1C1U - chains L and H of the 3 polymer chains in the assembly; structure by X-ray diffraction, 1.75 A resolution.

== Chain L ==
Protein: Alpha thrombin
Organism: Homo sapiens
Notes: EC 3.4.21.5; fragment: light chain
Reference sequence: P00734 (THRB_HUMAN); residues 1-14 here correspond to UniProt positions 336-349 (UniProt number = residue number + 335)
Chain sequence (36 residues; each row starts with the number of its first residue; a row labelled like 14A-14M holds insertion residues (14A, then the next letters in order)):
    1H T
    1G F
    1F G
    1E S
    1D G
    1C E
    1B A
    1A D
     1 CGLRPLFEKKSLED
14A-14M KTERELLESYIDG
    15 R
Swiss-Prot annotation at these positions:
  - site: Arg15 (Cleavage)

== Chain H ==
Protein: Alpha thrombin
Organism: Homo sapiens
Notes: EC 3.4.21.5; fragment: heavy chain
Reference sequence: P00734 (THRB_HUMAN); aligned to UniProt positions 364-616 over residues 16-247 (the alignment contains insertions or deletions, so no single offset holds)
Chain sequence (259 residues; each row starts with the number of its first residue; note: 2 numbers in that range are skipped by the numbering (no residue carries them; nothing is unmodelled there); a row labelled like 60A-60I holds insertion residues (60A, then the next letters in order)):
    16 IVEGSDAEIGMSPWQVMLFRK
   36A S
    37 PQELLCGASLISDRWVLTAAHCLL
60A-60I YPPWDKNFT
    61 ENDLLVRIGKHSRTRYE
   77A R
    78 NIEKISMLEKIYIHPRYNWR
   97A E
    98 NLDRDIALMKLKKPVAFSDYIHPVCLPDRETA
129A-129C ASL
   130 LQAGYKGRVTGWGNLKETWTANVGKGQPSVLQVVNLPIVERPVCKDSTRI
   180 RITDNMFCAG
  190A Y
   191 KP
192A-192D DEGK
   193 RGDACEGDSGGPFVMKSP
210A-210B FN
   211 NRWYQMGIVSWGE
   225 GCD
  227A R
   228 DGKYGFYTHVFRLKKWIQKVIDQFGE
Disordered / not traced: 148-154
Disulfide bonds: Cys42-Cys58, Cys173-Cys187, Cys197-Cys226
Ion coordination: Zn2+: His57, Ser201 (together with hemi-babim); Na+: Arg227A, Lys230
Ligand contacts: hemi-babim (BAI; (5-amidino-2-benzimidazolyl)(2-benzimidazolyl)methane): Leu41, Cys42, His57, Trp60D, Lys60F, Asp195, Ala196, Cys197, Glu198, Ser201, Val219, Ser220, Trp221, Gly222, Gly225, Cys226, Gly232
Swiss-Prot annotation at these positions:
  - region: Ala188 to Val206 (High affinity receptor-binding region which is also known as the TP508 peptide)
  - active site (Charge relay system): His57, Asp102, Ser201
  - glycosylation: Asn60G (N-linked (GlcNAc...) (complex) asparagine)

== How chain L and chain H interact ==
Contacting residue pairs - 75 pairs, chain L then chain H:
  Cys1(L) - Pro120(H)
  Cys1(L) - Val121(H)
  Cys1(L) - Cys122(H)  disulfide
  Cys1(L) - Arg212(H)  hydrogen bond (backbone-side chain)
  Asp1A(L) - His119(H)  salt bridge
  Asp1A(L) - Arg212(H)
  Ala1B(L) - Arg212(H)  hydrogen bond (backbone-side chain)
  Glu1C(L) - Phe114(H)
  Gly1D(L) - Cys122(H)
  Gly1D(L) - Leu123(H)  hydrogen bond (backbone-backbone)
  Ser1E(L) - Cys122(H)
  Ser1E(L) - Leu123(H)  hydrogen bond (backbone-backbone)
  Ser1E(L) - Asp125(H)  hydrogen bond
  Ser1E(L) - Tyr214(H)  hydrogen bond
  Ser1E(L) - Lys241(H)
  Gly1F(L) - Leu123(H)
  Gly1F(L) - Lys241(H)
  Phe1G(L) - Leu123(H)
  Phe1G(L) - Lys241(H)
  Thr1H(L) - Ile47(H)  hydrogen bond (backbone-backbone)
  Thr1H(L) - Ser48(H)
  Thr1H(L) - Leu123(H)
  Thr1H(L) - Ile244(H)
  Thr1H(L) - Ile248(H)
  Thr1H(L) - Glu253(H)
  Gly2(L) - Pro120(H)  hydrogen bond (backbone-backbone)
  Gly2(L) - Val121(H)
  Gly2(L) - Cys122(H)  hydrogen bond (backbone-side chain)
  Gly2(L) - Arg212(H)
  Gly2(L) - Trp213(H)  hydrogen bond (backbone-backbone)
  Leu3(L) - His119(H)  hydrogen bond (backbone-side chain)
  Leu3(L) - Asn211(H)
  Leu3(L) - Arg212(H)
  Arg4(L) - Gly25(H)
  Arg4(L) - Met26(H)  hydrogen bond (side chain-backbone)
  Arg4(L) - Pro28(H)
  Arg4(L) - Trp29(H)
  Arg4(L) - Trp213(H)
  Pro5(L) - Ser115(H)
  Pro5(L) - Asp116(H)
  Pro5(L) - His119(H)
  Leu6(L) - Asp116(H)
  Phe7(L) - Glu23(H)
  Phe7(L) - Ile24(H)
  Phe7(L) - Gly25(H)
  Phe7(L) - Met26(H)
  Glu8(L) - Lys208(H)  salt bridge
  Glu8(L) - Asn211(H)
  Glu8(L) - Trp213(H)  hydrogen bond
  Lys9(L) - His119(H)
  Asp14(L) - Glu23(H)
  Asp14(L) - Met26(H)
  Asp14(L) - Arg137(H)  salt bridge
  Lys14A(L) - Glu23(H)  hydrogen bond (backbone-side chain)
  Thr14B(L) - Arg137(H)  hydrogen bond
  Thr14B(L) - Asn164(H)  hydrogen bond
  Glu14C(L) - Arg137(H)
  Glu14C(L) - Lys208(H)  salt bridge
  Glu14E(L) - Lys135(H)  salt bridge
  Glu14E(L) - Asn164(H)  hydrogen bond
  Glu14E(L) - Tyr190A(H)
  Leu14F(L) - Lys135(H)
  Leu14F(L) - Asn164(H)
  Leu14F(L) - Trp213(H)  hydrophobic
  Leu14G(L) - Lys208(H)
  Leu14G(L) - Pro210(H)  hydrophobic
  Ser14I(L) - Gly133(H)
  Ser14I(L) - Tyr134(H)
  Ser14I(L) - Lys135(H)  hydrogen bond (side chain-backbone)
  Tyr14J(L) - Tyr134(H)  hydrophobic
  Tyr14J(L) - Lys135(H)  hydrogen bond (side chain-backbone)
  Tyr14J(L) - Met207(H)
  Tyr14J(L) - Lys208(H)  hydrogen bond (side chain-backbone)
  Tyr14J(L) - Pro210(H)
  Ile14K(L) - Tyr134(H)
Interface residues without a listed pair, chain L (28 interface residues in all): Gly14M
Interface residues without a listed pair, chain H (40 interface residues in all): Trp51, Tyr117, Pro124, Leu129C, Lys192D, Gln245
Inter-chain disulfides: Cys1(L)-Cys122(H)

== Summary ==
The interface between chain L and chain H involves 28 residues on one side and 40 on the other; the contacts
include 1 disulfide bond, 20 hydrogen bonds and 5 salt bridges. Polar contacts include Asp1A(L)-His119(H),
Glu8(L)-Lys208(H) and Glu14E(L)-Lys135(H). Ligands of chain H: hemi-babim.
Here chain L is Alpha thrombin and chain H is Alpha thrombin, both from Homo sapiens. Entry 1C1U (Recruiting
zinc to mediate potent, specific inhibition of serine proteases) was determined by X-ray diffraction,
deposited together with 1C1V and 1C1W.
